PDB entry 8YGN | electron microscopy, 4.27 A resolution (low resolution: residue-level contacts below are approximate; hydrogen-bond / salt-bridge calls are withheld) | chains A and F of the 6 polymer chains in the assembly

[Chain A (and F)]
Molecule: SIR2-like domain-containing protein
Source organism: Bacillus subtilis A29
Notes: chain F of this document is another copy of the same molecule, construct and numbering; everything in this record applies to it too
Reference sequence: D4G637 (D4G637_BACNB); residues 1-1005 here = UniProt positions 1-1005
Amino-acid sequence (1005 residues; numbered 1 to 1005; the number before each row is that of its first residue):
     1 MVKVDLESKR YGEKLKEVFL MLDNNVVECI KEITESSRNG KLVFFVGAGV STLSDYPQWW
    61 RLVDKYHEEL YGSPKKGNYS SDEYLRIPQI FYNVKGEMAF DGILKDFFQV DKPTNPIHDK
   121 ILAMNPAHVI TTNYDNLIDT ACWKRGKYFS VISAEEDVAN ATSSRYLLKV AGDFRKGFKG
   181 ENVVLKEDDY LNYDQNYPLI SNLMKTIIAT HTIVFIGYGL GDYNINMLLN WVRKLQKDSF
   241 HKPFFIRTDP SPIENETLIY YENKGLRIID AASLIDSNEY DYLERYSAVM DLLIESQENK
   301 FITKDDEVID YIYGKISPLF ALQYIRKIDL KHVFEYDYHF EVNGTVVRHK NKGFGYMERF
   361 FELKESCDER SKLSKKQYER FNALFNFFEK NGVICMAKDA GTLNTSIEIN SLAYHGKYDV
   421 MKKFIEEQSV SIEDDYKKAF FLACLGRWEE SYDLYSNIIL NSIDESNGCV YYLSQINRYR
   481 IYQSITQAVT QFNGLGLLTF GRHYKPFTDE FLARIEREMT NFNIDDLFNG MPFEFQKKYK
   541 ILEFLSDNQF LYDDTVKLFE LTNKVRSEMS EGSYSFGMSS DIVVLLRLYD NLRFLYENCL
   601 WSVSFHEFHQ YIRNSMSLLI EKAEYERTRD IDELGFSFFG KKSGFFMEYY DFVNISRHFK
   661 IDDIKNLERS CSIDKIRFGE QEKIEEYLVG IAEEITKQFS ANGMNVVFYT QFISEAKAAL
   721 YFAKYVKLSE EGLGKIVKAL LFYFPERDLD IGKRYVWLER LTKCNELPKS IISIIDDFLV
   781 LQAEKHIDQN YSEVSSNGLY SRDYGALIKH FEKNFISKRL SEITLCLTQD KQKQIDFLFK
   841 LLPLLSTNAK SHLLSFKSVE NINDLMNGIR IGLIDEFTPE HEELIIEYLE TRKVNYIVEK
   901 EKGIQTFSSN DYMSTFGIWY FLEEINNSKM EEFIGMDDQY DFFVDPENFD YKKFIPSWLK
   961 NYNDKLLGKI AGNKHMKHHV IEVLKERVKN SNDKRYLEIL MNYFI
Disordered / not traced: 1-22 (chain F: 1-25, 298-1005)
Construct notes: engineered mutation Ala171 (His in D4G637)
What the authors report for this chain:
  - catalytic residues: Ser51, Asn133, Asp135 (by similarity / conservation)
  - mutagenesis - N133A/H171A, H171A: abolished catalytic activity on SPR TTP
  - mutagenesis - H171A: increased growth in response to TTP

[How chain A and chain F interact]
Pairs across the interface - 19 pairs, chain A then chain F:
  Leu70(A) with Glu256(F)
  Tyr71(A) with Glu256(F); Thr257(F)
  Asp82(A) with Ser81(F); Gly221(F)
  Arg86(A) with Leu220(F); Asn226(F); Tyr260(F); Tyr261(F)
  Ile90(A) with Tyr260(F)
  Asn93(A) with Tyr260(F); Asn263(F)
  Leu191(A) with Tyr223(F); Lys234(F)
  Glu256(A) with Tyr71(F)
  Tyr260(A) with Ile90(F); Glu187(F)
  Tyr261(A) with Arg86(F)
  Asn263(A) with Asn93(F)
Other interface residues (no listed pair), chain A (18 interface residues in all): Gln89, Asn192, Leu220, Tyr223, Met227, Asn230, Thr257
Other interface residues (no listed pair), chain F (23 interface residues in all): Leu70, Asp82, Gln89, Leu191, Asp222, Met227, Glu254

[Overview]
18 residues of chain A face 23 of chain F across their interface. From the paper: catalytic residues Ser51(A),
Asn133(A) and Asp135(A); N133A/H171A and H171A of chain A abolish catalytic activity on SPR TTP.
Both chains are SIR2-like domain-containing protein (Bacillus subtilis A29). Entry 8YGN (The Dimer Structure
of DSR2-SPR with NAD) was determined by electron microscopy, deposited together with 8YGC, 8YGF, 8YGK, 8YGO
and 8YGP.
